PDB entry 7SCN | electron microscopy, 3.02 A resolution | chains D and E of the 12 polymer chains in the assembly

# Chain D
Protein: Hemagglutinin HA2 chain
Source organism: Influenza A virus (strain A/New Zealand:South Canterbury/35/2000 H1N1)
UniProt: Q289M7 (HEMA_I00A1); residues 330-507 here correspond to UniProt positions 343-520 (UniProt number = residue number + 13)
Amino-acid sequence (231 residues; each row starts with the number of its first residue):
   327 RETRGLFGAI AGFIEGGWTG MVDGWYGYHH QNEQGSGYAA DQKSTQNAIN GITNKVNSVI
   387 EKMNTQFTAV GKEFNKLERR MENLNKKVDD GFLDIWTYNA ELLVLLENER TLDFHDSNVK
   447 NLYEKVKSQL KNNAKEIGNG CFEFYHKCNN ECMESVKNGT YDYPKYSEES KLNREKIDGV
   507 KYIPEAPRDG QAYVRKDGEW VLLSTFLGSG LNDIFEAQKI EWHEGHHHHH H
Not modelled in the structure: 327-335, 504-557
Disulfide bonds: Cys474-Cys478
Sequence notes: expression tag (327-329, 508-557)

# Chain E
Protein: 310-63E6 Fab, Heavy Chain
Source organism: Homo sapiens
Notes: antibody fragment or engineered binder
Amino-acid sequence (120 residues; row label = number of the first residue in the row):
   508 QVQLVQSGAE VKKPGSSVKV SCTASGGTFS TYQFSWVRQA PGQGLEWMGR IVPIQGMDYA
   568 QKFRGRVTIT ADKWTSTVYM EVTSLRSEDT AVYYCATSRS MYFYYQLDVW GRGTTVTVSS
Not modelled in the structure: 626-627
Disulfide bonds: Cys529-Cys602

# Chain D / chain E interface
Contacting residue pairs - 19 pairs, chain D then chain E:
  Val348(D) with Tyr611(E)
  Asp349(D) with Tyr611(E); Tyr612(E)
  Gly350(D) with Tyr611(E)
  Trp351(D) with Phe610(E), hydrophobic; Tyr611(E)
  Gln368(D) with Tyr612(E)
  Thr371(D) with Tyr612(E)
  Gln372(D) with Arg606(E); Ser607(E); Tyr612(E)
  Asn376(D) with Arg606(E), hydrogen bond
  Thr379(D) with Thr538(E); Tyr609(E)
  Val382(D) with Tyr609(E)
  Asn383(D) with Thr535(E); Thr538(E), hydrogen bond
  Ile386(D) with Ile561(E), hydrophobic
  Glu387(D) with Thr535(E)
Interface residues without a listed pair, chain D (14 interface residues in all): Ile375
Interface residues without a listed pair, chain E (10 interface residues in all): Ser537

# Overview
14 residues of chain D face 10 of chain E across their interface; the contacts include 2 hydrogen bonds. Polar
pairs include Asn376(D)-Arg606(E) and Asn383(D)-Thr538(E).
Chain D is Hemagglutinin HA2 chain (Influenza A virus (strain A/New Zealand:South Canterbury/35/2000 H1N1))
and chain E is 310-63E6 Fab, Heavy Chain (Homo sapiens); the structure, Structure of H1 NC99 influenza
hemagglutinin bound to Fab 310-63E6, was determined by electron microscopy.
